PDB entry 5TVU | X-ray diffraction, 3.50 A resolution | chains A and B

[Chain A (and B)]
Molecule: TNF receptor-associated protein 1
Organism: Danio rerio
Notes: chain B of this document is another copy of the same molecule, construct and numbering; everything in this record applies to it too
UniProtKB: A8WFV1 (A8WFV1_DANRE); residue numbers follow UniProt; this construct covers 73-719
Chain sequence (653 residues; numbered 67 to 719; the number before each row is that of its first residue):
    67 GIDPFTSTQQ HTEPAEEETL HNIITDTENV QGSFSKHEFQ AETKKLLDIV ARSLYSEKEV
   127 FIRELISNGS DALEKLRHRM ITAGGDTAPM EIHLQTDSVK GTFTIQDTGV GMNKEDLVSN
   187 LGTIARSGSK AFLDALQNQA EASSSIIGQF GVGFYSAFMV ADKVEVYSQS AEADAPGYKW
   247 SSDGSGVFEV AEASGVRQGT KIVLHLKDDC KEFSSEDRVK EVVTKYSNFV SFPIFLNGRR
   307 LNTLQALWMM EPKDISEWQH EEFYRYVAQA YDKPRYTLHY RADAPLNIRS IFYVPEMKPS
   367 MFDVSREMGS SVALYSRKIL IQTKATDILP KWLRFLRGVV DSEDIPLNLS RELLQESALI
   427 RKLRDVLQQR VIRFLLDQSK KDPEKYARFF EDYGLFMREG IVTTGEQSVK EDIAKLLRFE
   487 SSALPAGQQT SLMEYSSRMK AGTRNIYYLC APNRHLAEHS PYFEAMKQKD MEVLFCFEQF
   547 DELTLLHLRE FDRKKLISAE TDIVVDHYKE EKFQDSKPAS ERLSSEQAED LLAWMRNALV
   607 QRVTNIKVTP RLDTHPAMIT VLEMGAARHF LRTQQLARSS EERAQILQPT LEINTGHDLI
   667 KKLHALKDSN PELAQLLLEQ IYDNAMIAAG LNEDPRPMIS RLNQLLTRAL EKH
Not modelled in the structure: 67-84, 152-153, 240-241, 370-375, 567-587, 639-652, 718-719 (chain B: 67-84, 149-152, 201-208, 373-376, 389-392, 640-651, 718-719)
Construct notes: expression tag (67-72)
Residues lining bound ligands: ATP (adenosine-5'-triphosphate): Glu130, Asn134, Gly135, Asp137, Ala138, Lys141, Asp173, Gly177, Met178, Asn186, Leu187, Arg192, Ser193, Gly194, Ser195, Gly214, Gln215, Phe216, Gly217, Val218, Gly219, Phe220, Tyr221, Thr266, Arg417
From the paper describing this entry:
  - binding site for ATP: Glu130 (from molecular simulation)

[Interface between chain A and chain B]
Pairs across the interface - 214 pairs, chain A then chain B:
  Leu86(A) - Gly304(B)
  Leu86(A) - Arg305(B)
  His87(A) - Glu157(B)  salt bridge
  His87(A) - His159(B)
  His87(A) - Phe301(B)
  His87(A) - Gly304(B)  hydrogen bond (backbone-backbone)
  Asn88(A) - His159(B)
  Asn88(A) - Gln161(B)  hydrogen bond
  Asn88(A) - Asn303(B)
  Asn88(A) - Gly304(B)
  Ile89(A) - His159(B)
  Ile89(A) - Gln172(B)
  Ile89(A) - Thr174(B)
  Ile89(A) - Arg263(B)
  Ile90(A) - His159(B)
  Ile90(A) - Gln161(B)
  Ile90(A) - Thr170(B)
  Ile90(A) - Gln172(B)
  Thr91(A) - Lys267(B)  hydrogen bond (backbone-side chain)
  Thr93(A) - Ser260(B)
  Thr93(A) - Gly261(B)  hydrogen bond (side chain-backbone)
  Glu94(A) - Tyr233(B)
  Glu94(A) - Ser260(B)
  Glu94(A) - Gly261(B)
  Glu94(A) - Val262(B)
  Glu94(A) - Lys267(B)  salt bridge
  Asn95(A) - Ala259(B)
  Asn95(A) - Ser260(B)  hydrogen bond (backbone-backbone)
  Val96(A) - Lys245(B)
  Val96(A) - Ala257(B)  hydrophobic
  Val96(A) - Glu258(B)
  Gln97(A) - Glu258(B)  hydrogen bond (backbone-backbone)
  Gln97(A) - Ala259(B)
  Gln97(A) - Ser260(B)  hydrogen bond
  Ser99(A) - Ala257(B)
  Phe100(A) - Glu255(B)
  Phe100(A) - Val256(B)
  Phe100(A) - Ala257(B)  hydrophobic
  Ser101(A) - Lys180(B)
  Ser101(A) - Glu255(B)
  Ser101(A) - Val256(B)  hydrogen bond (backbone-backbone)
  Lys102(A) - Phe254(B)
  His103(A) - Val253(B)
  His103(A) - Phe254(B)  hydrogen bond (backbone-backbone)
  Glu104(A) - Gly252(B)
  Glu104(A) - Phe254(B)
  Phe105(A) - Thr109(B)
  Phe105(A) - Leu113(B)  hydrophobic
  Phe105(A) - Gly188(B)
  Phe105(A) - Tyr221(B)  hydrophobic
  Phe105(A) - Trp246(B)  hydrophobic
  Phe105(A) - Ser248(B)
  Phe105(A) - Gly252(B)  hydrogen bond (backbone-backbone)
  Phe105(A) - Val253(B)
  Phe105(A) - Phe254(B)  hydrophobic
  Gln106(A) - Thr109(B)
  Gln106(A) - Gly188(B)  hydrogen bond (backbone-backbone)
  Gln106(A) - Thr189(B)
  Gln106(A) - Ile190(B)  hydrogen bond (backbone-backbone)
  Ala107(A) - Leu112(B)  hydrophobic
  Ala107(A) - Thr189(B)
  Ala107(A) - Ile190(B)
  Glu108(A) - Thr189(B)
  Glu108(A) - Ile190(B)  hydrogen bond (backbone-backbone)
  Glu108(A) - Ala191(B)
  Glu108(A) - Arg192(B)  salt bridge
  Thr109(A) - Phe105(B)
  Lys111(A) - Ala191(B)  hydrogen bond (side chain-backbone)
  Lys111(A) - Gln215(B)  hydrogen bond (side chain-backbone)
  Lys111(A) - Phe216(B)  hydrogen bond (side chain-backbone)
  Leu112(A) - Leu112(B)  hydrophobic
  Leu113(A) - Phe105(B)  hydrophobic
  Ile115(A) - Ala191(B)  hydrophobic
  Ile115(A) - Leu415(B)  hydrophobic
  Arg118(A) - Gln421(B)  hydrogen bond (backbone-side chain)
  Ser119(A) - Phe216(B)
  Ser119(A) - Leu413(B)
  Ser119(A) - Leu415(B)  hydrogen bond (backbone-backbone)
  Ser119(A) - Gln421(B)
  Leu120(A) - Gln421(B)
  Tyr121(A) - Gln421(B)  hydrogen bond (backbone-side chain)
  Ser122(A) - Leu420(B)
  Ser122(A) - Gln421(B)
  Glu123(A) - Ser423(B)
  Glu157(A) - His87(B)  salt bridge
  His159(A) - His87(B)
  His159(A) - Asn88(B)
  His159(A) - Ile89(B)
  His159(A) - Ile90(B)
  Leu160(A) - Ile90(B)
  Gln161(A) - Asn88(B)  hydrogen bond
  Gln161(A) - Ile90(B)
  Thr170(A) - Ile90(B)
  Gln172(A) - Ile89(B)
  Gln172(A) - Ile90(B)
  Leu187(A) - Phe105(B)
  Gly188(A) - Phe105(B)
  Gly188(A) - Gln106(B)  hydrogen bond (backbone-backbone)
  Thr189(A) - Gln106(B)
  Thr189(A) - Glu108(B)
  Ile190(A) - Gln106(B)  hydrogen bond (backbone-backbone)
  Ile190(A) - Ala107(B)
  Ile190(A) - Glu108(B)  hydrogen bond (backbone-backbone)
  Ala191(A) - Glu108(B)
  Ala191(A) - Lys111(B)
  Ala191(A) - Leu112(B)  hydrophobic
  Arg192(A) - Glu108(B)  salt bridge
  Phe216(A) - Ile115(B)  hydrophobic
  Phe216(A) - Ser119(B)
  Tyr221(A) - Phe105(B)  hydrophobic
  Tyr233(A) - Glu94(B)
  Lys245(A) - Val96(B)
  Trp246(A) - Phe105(B)  hydrophobic
  Ser248(A) - Phe105(B)
  Gly252(A) - Glu104(B)
  Gly252(A) - Phe105(B)  hydrogen bond (backbone-backbone)
  Val253(A) - His103(B)
  Val253(A) - Phe105(B)
  Phe254(A) - Ser101(B)
  Phe254(A) - Lys102(B)
  Phe254(A) - His103(B)  hydrogen bond (backbone-backbone)
  Phe254(A) - Glu104(B)
  Phe254(A) - Phe105(B)  hydrophobic
  Glu255(A) - Phe100(B)
  Glu255(A) - Ser101(B)
  Glu255(A) - Lys102(B)
  Val256(A) - Phe100(B)
  Val256(A) - Ser101(B)  hydrogen bond (backbone-backbone)
  Val256(A) - His103(B)
  Ala257(A) - Ser99(B)
  Ala257(A) - Phe100(B)  hydrophobic
  Glu258(A) - Val96(B)
  Glu258(A) - Gln97(B)  hydrogen bond (backbone-backbone)
  Ala259(A) - Asn95(B)
  Ser260(A) - Thr93(B)
  Ser260(A) - Glu94(B)
  Ser260(A) - Asn95(B)  hydrogen bond (backbone-backbone)
  Ser260(A) - Gln97(B)  hydrogen bond
  Gly261(A) - Thr93(B)
  Gly261(A) - Glu94(B)
  Val262(A) - Glu94(B)
  Arg263(A) - Ile89(B)
  Lys267(A) - Ile90(B)
  Lys267(A) - Thr91(B)  hydrogen bond (side chain-backbone)
  Lys267(A) - Glu94(B)  salt bridge
  Phe301(A) - His87(B)
  Asn303(A) - Asn88(B)
  Gly304(A) - Leu86(B)
  Gly304(A) - His87(B)  hydrogen bond (backbone-backbone)
  Gly304(A) - Asn88(B)
  Arg305(A) - Leu86(B)
  Phe368(A) - Thr469(B)
  Asp369(A) - Thr469(B)
  Arg400(A) - Ser371(B)
  Arg400(A) - Arg372(B)
  Leu413(A) - Ser119(B)
  Asn414(A) - Ser119(B)
  Asn414(A) - Leu120(B)  hydrogen bond (side chain-backbone)
  Asn414(A) - Ser122(B)
  Leu415(A) - Ile115(B)  hydrophobic
  Leu415(A) - Ser119(B)  hydrogen bond (backbone-backbone)
  Leu415(A) - Leu120(B)  hydrophobic
  Ser416(A) - Leu419(B)
  Glu418(A) - Leu419(B)
  Leu419(A) - Glu418(B)
  Leu420(A) - Ser122(B)
  Gln421(A) - Arg118(B)  hydrogen bond (side chain-backbone)
  Gln421(A) - Ser119(B)
  Gln421(A) - Leu120(B)
  Gln421(A) - Tyr121(B)  hydrogen bond (side chain-backbone)
  Gln421(A) - Ser122(B)
  Glu422(A) - Ser122(B)  hydrogen bond (backbone-backbone)
  Glu422(A) - Glu123(B)
  Glu422(A) - Lys124(B)  hydrogen bond (side chain-backbone)
  Glu465(A) - Phe368(B)
  Glu465(A) - Arg372(B)
  Phe546(A) - Phe368(B)  hydrophobic
  Pro622(A) - Asn709(B)
  Leu665(A) - Asn709(B)
  Leu665(A) - Thr713(B)
  Leu665(A) - Leu716(B)  hydrophobic
  Lys668(A) - Leu716(B)
  Leu683(A) - Leu716(B)  hydrophobic
  Gln686(A) - Leu708(B)
  Asn690(A) - Ile705(B)
  Asn690(A) - Leu708(B)
  Asn690(A) - Asn709(B)  hydrogen bond
  Ile693(A) - Pro701(B)
  Ile693(A) - Arg702(B)
  Ile693(A) - Ile705(B)  hydrophobic
  Glu699(A) - Pro701(B)
  Pro701(A) - Ile693(B)
  Pro701(A) - Pro701(B)  hydrophobic
  Arg702(A) - Pro518(B)
  Arg702(A) - Ile693(B)
  Arg702(A) - Ala694(B)
  Pro703(A) - Leu522(B)
  Ile705(A) - Asn690(B)
  Ile705(A) - Ile693(B)  hydrophobic
  Leu708(A) - Asn690(B)
  Leu708(A) - Leu708(B)  hydrophobic
  Asn709(A) - Pro622(B)
  Asn709(A) - Asn690(B)  hydrogen bond
  Leu711(A) - Leu712(B)  hydrophobic
  Leu712(A) - Leu683(B)  hydrophobic
  Leu712(A) - Leu712(B)  hydrophobic
  Thr713(A) - Leu665(B)
  Ala715(A) - Ala715(B)
  Ala715(A) - Leu716(B)  hydrophobic
  Leu716(A) - Lys668(B)  hydrogen bond (backbone-side chain)
  Leu716(A) - Leu679(B)  hydrophobic
  Leu716(A) - Leu683(B)  hydrophobic
  Leu716(A) - Ala715(B)  hydrophobic
  Glu717(A) - Lys668(B)
Interface residues without a listed pair, chain A (113 interface residues in all): Ile171, Lys180, Val184, Phe224, Met367, Thr469, Asp664, Leu672, Leu679, Ala694, Asp700, Ser706
Interface residues without a listed pair, chain B (118 interface residues in all): Leu160, Val184, Leu187, Ser193, Lys196, Met367, Asn414, Glu422, Glu465, Val468, Phe546, Leu549, His621, His663, Leu672, Gln686, Gly696, Asn698, Leu711

[Overview]
113 residues of chain A and 118 residues of chain B are in contact; the contacts include 40 hydrogen bonds and
6 salt bridges. Polar pairs include His87(A)-Glu157(B), Glu94(A)-Lys267(B) and Glu108(A)-Arg192(B). Ligands of
chain A: ATP. The paper reports a binding site for ATP at Glu130(A).
Chain A and chain B are both TNF receptor-associated protein 1 (Danio rerio); the structure, Crystal structure
of mitochondrial Hsp90 (TRAP1) with ATP in absence of Mg, was determined by X-ray diffraction (same
publication as 5TVW, 5TVX and 5TTH).
